Entry 1QP9 (X-ray diffraction, 2.80 A resolution); this record covers chains E and B of the 4 polymer chains in the assembly.

# Chain E
Molecule: 20-nt DNA strand
Sequence (20 nucleotides; each row starts with the number of its first residue):
     1 ACGCTATTATCGCTATTAGT

# Chain B
Protein: Cyp1(hap1-PC7) activatory protein
From: Saccharomyces cerevisiae
Notes: fragment: hap1-pc7 dna binding domain, residues 55-130
UniProt: P12351 (CYP1_YEAST); residues 55-130 here = UniProt positions 55-130
Chain sequence (76 residues; each row starts with the number of its first residue):
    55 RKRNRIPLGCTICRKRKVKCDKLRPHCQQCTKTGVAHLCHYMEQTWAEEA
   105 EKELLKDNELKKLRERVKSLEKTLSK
Not modelled in the structure: 55, 130
Construct notes: engineered mutation Gly63 (Ser in P12351)
Metal / ion sites: Zn2+ site 1: Cys64, Cys67, Cys74, Cys81; Zn2+ site 2: Cys64, Cys81, Cys84, Cys93; Zn2+ site 3: His80, His91 (shared with 2 residues of chain D)

# How chain E and chain B interact
Contacting residue pairs - 13 pairs, chain E then chain B:
  DC2(E) with Arg70(B), base contact; Lys71(B), sugar contact
  DG3(E) with Lys71(B), base contact
  DC4(E) with Lys71(B), base contact
  DT8(E) with Arg59(B), hydrogen bond to the base
  DA9(E) with Arg57(B), base contact; Arg59(B), hydrogen bond to the sugar
  DT10(E) with Arg57(B), phosphate contact; Asn58(B), phosphate contact; Arg59(B), sugar contact; Trp100(B), hydrogen bond to the phosphate
  DC11(E) with Arg57(B), phosphate contact; Asn58(B), hydrogen bond to the phosphate
Interface residues without a listed pair, chain B (8 interface residues in all): Leu62, Gln98

# In short
7 residues of chain E face 8 of chain B across their interface; the contacts include 4 hydrogen bonds. Among
the polar pairs are DT8(E)-Arg59(B), DA9(E)-Arg59(B) and DT10(E)-Trp100(B). Cys64(B), Cys67(B), Cys74(B) and
Cys81(B) coordinate Zn2+ site 1.
Here chain E is a 20-nt DNA strand and chain B is Cyp1(hap1-PC7) activatory protein (Saccharomyces
cerevisiae). Entry 1QP9 (Structure of HAP1-PC7 complexed to the uas of CYC7) was determined by X-ray
diffraction.
